Entry 2C9T (X-ray diffraction, 2.25 A resolution); this record covers chains A and K of the 18 polymer chains in the assembly.

== Chain A ==
Protein: Soluble acetylcholine receptor
From: Aplysia californica
UniProtKB: Q8WSF8 (Q8WSF8_APLCA); residues 1-217 here correspond to UniProt positions 20-236 (UniProt number = residue number + 19)
Chain sequence (217 residues; each row starts with the number of its first residue):
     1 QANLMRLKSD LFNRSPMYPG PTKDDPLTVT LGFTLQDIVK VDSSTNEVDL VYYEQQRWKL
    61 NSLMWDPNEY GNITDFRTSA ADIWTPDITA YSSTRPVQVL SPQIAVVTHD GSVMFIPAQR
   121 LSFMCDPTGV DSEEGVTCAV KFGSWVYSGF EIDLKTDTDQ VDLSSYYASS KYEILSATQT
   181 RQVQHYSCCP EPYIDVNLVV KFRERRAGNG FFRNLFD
Not modelled in the structure: 206-217
Disulfide bonds: C125-C138, C188-C189
Sequence notes: conflict V41 (Ala60 in Q8WSF8), V136 (Ala155 in Q8WSF8)
From the paper describing this entry:
  - specificity-determining residues: Q55, D75, V106, T108, M114, I116 (proposed by the authors, not directly observed)
  - conformationally variable residues (loop rearrangement): C188

== Chain K ==
Protein: Alpha-conotoxin imi
From: Conus imperialis
UniProtKB: P50983 (CXA1_CONIM); residues 1-12 here correspond to UniProt positions 5-16 (UniProt number = residue number + 4)
Chain sequence (13 residues; row label = number of the first residue in the row):
     1 GCCSDPRCAW RCX
Disulfide bonds: C2-C8, C3-C12
Modified positions: NH2 (amino group) at position 13
Curated features (UniProtKB/Swiss-Prot):
  - site (Important for binding to human alpha-7 nAChR): D5, P6, R7, A9, W10
  - modified residue: C12 (Cysteine amide)
From the paper describing this entry:
  - contacts within the chain: D5-R7 (salt bridge)

== Interface between chain A and chain K ==
Pairs across the interface (20; chain A residue first):
  Y91(A) - R7(K)  hydrogen bond
  S144(A) - R7(K)
  W145(A) - P6(K)
  W145(A) - R7(K)  hydrogen bond (backbone-backbone)
  V146(A) - R7(K)
  Y147(A) - R7(K)
  Y186(A) - G1(K)
  Y186(A) - C2(K)  hydrophobic
  Y186(A) - D5(K)  hydrogen bond
  Y186(A) - C8(K)  hydrophobic
  C188(A) - C2(K)  hydrophobic
  C189(A) - C8(K)  hydrophobic
  C189(A) - R11(K)
  E191(A) - R11(K)  salt bridge
  Y193(A) - D5(K)
  Y193(A) - R7(K)
  Y193(A) - C8(K)  hydrogen bond
  Y193(A) - R11(K)
  I194(A) - R7(K)  hydrogen bond (backbone-side chain)
  D195(A) - R7(K)  salt bridge
Also at the interface, not in a pair above, chain A (14 interface residues in all): S148, Q184
The authors on this interface:
  - specific contacts: Y91(A)-R7(K) (hydrogen bond), S144(A)-R7(K), W145(A)-R7(K) (hydrogen bond), W145(A)-P6(K), V146(A)-R7(K), Y147(A)-R7(K), Y186(A)-D5(K) (hydrogen bond), Y186(A)-G1(K), C188(A)-C2(K), C189(A)-C8(K), C189(A)-R11(K), E191(A)-R11(K) (salt bridge), Y193(A)-R7(K), Y193(A)-C8(K), I194(A)-R7(K) (hydrogen bond)

== Overview ==
The interface between chain A and chain K involves 14 residues on one side and 7 on the other, with 5 hydrogen
bonds and 2 salt bridges. Among the polar pairs are E191(A)-R11(K), D195(A)-R7(K) and Y91(A)-R7(K). The paper
describes hydrogen bonds between Y91(A) and R7(K), W145(A) and R7(K) and Y186(A) and D5(K) among others;
contacts between S144(A) and R7(K), W145(A) and P6(K) and V146(A) and R7(K) among others; a salt bridge
between E191(A) and R11(K). From the paper: specificity determinants Q55(A), D75(A) and V106(A) among others;
conformational variability at C188(A).
Chain A is Soluble acetylcholine receptor (Aplysia californica) and chain K is Alpha-conotoxin imi (Conus
imperialis); the structure, Crystal Structure Of Acetylcholine Binding Protein (AChBP) From Aplysia
Californica In Complex With alpha-Conotoxin ImI, was determined by X-ray diffraction.
